6IVH - chain A; structure by X-ray diffraction, 2.50 A resolution.

[Chain A]
Name: Segregation and condensation protein A
Organism: Thermococcus onnurineus (strain NA1)
UniProt: B6YWU6 (B6YWU6_THEON); residues 1-126 here = UniProt positions 1-126
Chain sequence (126 residues; numbered 1 to 126; the number before each row is that of its first residue):
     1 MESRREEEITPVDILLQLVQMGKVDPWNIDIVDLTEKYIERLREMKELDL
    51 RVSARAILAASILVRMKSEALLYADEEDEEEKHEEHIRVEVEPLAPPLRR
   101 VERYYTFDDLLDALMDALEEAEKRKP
Disordered / not traced: 1-5, 75-96, 122-126
Modified positions: Mse1 (selenomethionine); Mse21, Mse45, Mse66, Mse115 (selenomethionine; parent Met)
What the authors report for this chain:
  - conformationally variable residues (order/disorder transition): Asp75 to Leu94

[Overview]
From the paper: conformational variability at Asp75.
Chain A is Segregation and condensation protein A (Thermococcus onnurineus (strain NA1)); the structure,
Crystal structure of the N-terminal domain of ScpA derived from Thermococcus onnurineus, was determined by
X-ray diffraction.
